Entry 4R5P (X-ray diffraction, 2.89 A resolution); this record covers chains A and T of the 4 polymer chains in the assembly.

[Chain A]
Protein: HIV-1 reverse transcriptase, p66 subunit
Source organism: Human immunodeficiency virus type 1
Notes: EC 2.7.7.49, 2.7.7.7, 3.1.26.13, 3.1.13.2
Reference sequence: P03366 (POL_HV1B1); residues 1-554 here correspond to UniProt positions 600-1153 (UniProt number = residue number + 599)
Chain sequence (556 residues; each row starts with the number of its first residue; numbers below 1 keep their minus sign (Met-1 is residue -1)):
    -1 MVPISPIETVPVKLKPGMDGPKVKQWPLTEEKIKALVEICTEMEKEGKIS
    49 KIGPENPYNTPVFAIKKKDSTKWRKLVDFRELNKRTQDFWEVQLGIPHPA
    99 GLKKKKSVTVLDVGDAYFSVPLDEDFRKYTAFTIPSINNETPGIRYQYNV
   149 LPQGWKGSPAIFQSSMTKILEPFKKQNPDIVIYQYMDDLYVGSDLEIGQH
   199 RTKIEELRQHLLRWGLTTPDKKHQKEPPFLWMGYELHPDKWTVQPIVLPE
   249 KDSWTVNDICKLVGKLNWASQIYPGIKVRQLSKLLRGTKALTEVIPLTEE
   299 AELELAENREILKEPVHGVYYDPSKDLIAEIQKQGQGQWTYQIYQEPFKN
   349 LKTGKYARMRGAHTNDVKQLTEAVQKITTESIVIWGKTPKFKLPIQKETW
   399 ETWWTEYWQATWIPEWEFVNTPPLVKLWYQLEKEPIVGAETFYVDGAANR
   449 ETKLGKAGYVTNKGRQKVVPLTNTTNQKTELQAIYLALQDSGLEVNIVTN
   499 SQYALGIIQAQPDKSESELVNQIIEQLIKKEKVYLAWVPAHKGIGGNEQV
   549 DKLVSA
Not modelled in the structure: -1
Construct notes: expression tag (-1 to 0); engineered mutation Cys258 (Gln857 in P03366), Ser280 (Cys879 in P03366), Asn498 (Asp1097 in P03366)
Bound ions: Mg2+ site 1: Asp110, Val111, Asp185 (together with 3JY); Mg2+ site 2: Asp443, Asp549
Ligand contacts: 3JY ([(1R)-2-methoxy-1-{[(1S,3R)-3-(5-methyl-2,4-dioxo-3,4-dihydropyrimidin-1(2H)-yl)cyclopentyl]oxy}-2-oxoethyl]phosphonic acid): Lys65, Arg72, Asp110, Val111, Ala114, Tyr115, Gln151, Met184, Asp185, Asp186
Swiss-Prot annotation at these positions:
  - region: Phe227 to His235 (RT 'primer grip')
  - motif: Trp398 to Trp414 (Tryptophan repeat motif)
  - binding site (Mg(2+)): Asp110, Asp185, Asp186, Asp443, Glu478, Asp549
  - site: Trp401 (Essential for RT p66/p51 heterodimerization), Trp414 (Essential for RT p66/p51 heterodimerization), Phe440, Tyr441 (Cleavage)

[Chain T]
Molecule: 27-nt DNA strand
Sequence (27 nucleotides; numbered 701 to 727; the number before each row is that of its first residue):
   701 ATGGACGGCGCCCGAACAGGGACTGTG
Not modelled in the structure: 701, 726-727

[Chain A / chain T interface]
Contacting residue pairs (43; chain A residue first):
  Trp24(A) - DG703(T)  base contact
  Pro25(A) - DT702(T)  base contact
  Leu26(A) - DG703(T)  base contact
  Thr27(A) - DT702(T)  base contact
  Lys30(A) - DT702(T)  base contact
  Phe61(A) - DG703(T)  base contact
  Phe61(A) - DG704(T)  sugar contact
  Ile63(A) - DG704(T)  base contact
  Leu74(A) - DA705(T)  base contact
  Asp76(A) - DA705(T)  sugar contact
  Arg78(A) - DA705(T)  sugar contact
  Arg78(A) - DC706(T)  phosphate contact
  Asn81(A) - DC706(T)  sugar contact
  Glu89(A) - DG707(T)  phosphate contact
  Glu89(A) - DG708(T)  phosphate contact
  Gln91(A) - DG708(T)  sugar contact
  Leu92(A) - DC709(T)  sugar contact
  Ile94(A) - DG708(T)  base contact
  Ile94(A) - DC709(T)  sugar contact
  Gly152(A) - DA705(T)  base contact
  Gly152(A) - DC706(T)  sugar contact
  Trp153(A) - DC706(T)  sugar contact
  Lys154(A) - DC706(T)  phosphate contact
  Pro157(A) - DG707(T)  sugar contact
  Tyr183(A) - DG707(T)  hydrogen bond to the base
  Tyr183(A) - DG708(T)  base contact
  Met184(A) - DG707(T)  base contact
  Asn265(A) - DC711(T)  sugar contact
  Asn265(A) - DC712(T)  phosphate contact
  Ser280(A) - DC712(T)  phosphate contact
  Ser280(A) - DC713(T)  phosphate contact
  Arg284(A) - DC713(T)  salt bridge to the phosphate
  Arg284(A) - DG714(T)  phosphate contact
  Gly285(A) - DG714(T)  phosphate contact
  Lys353(A) - DC712(T)  phosphate contact
  Ala355(A) - DC712(T)  phosphate contact
  Lys374(A) - DC711(T)  phosphate contact
  Arg448(A) - DC723(T)  hydrogen bond to the base
  Arg448(A) - DT724(T)  sugar contact
  Asn474(A) - DC723(T)  sugar contact
  Gln500(A) - DG721(T)  sugar contact
  Gln500(A) - DA722(T)  hydrogen bond to the phosphate
  His539(A) - DC723(T)  phosphate contact
Interface residues without a listed pair, chain A (39 interface residues in all): Ala62, Gly93, Tyr115, Gln151, Lys281, Arg356, Ala446

[Overview]
39 residues of chain A and 16 residues of chain T are in contact, with 3 hydrogen bonds and 1 salt bridge.
Polar pairs include Tyr183(A)-DG707(T), Arg448(A)-DC723(T) and Gln500(A)-DA722(T). Bound to chain A: compound
3JY. UniProt lists 6 Mg2+-binding residues on chain A.
Chain A is HIV-1 reverse transcriptase, p66 subunit (Human immunodeficiency virus type 1) and chain T is a
27-nt DNA strand; the structure, Crystal structure of HIV-1 reverse transcriptase (RT) with DNA and a
nucleoside triphosphate mimic alpha-carboxy nucleoside ..., was determined by X-ray diffraction.
